PDB entry 1PH8 | X-ray diffraction, 2.36 A resolution | chains D and A of the 5 polymer chains in the assembly

== Chain D ==
Molecule: 12-nt DNA strand
Sequence (12 nucleotides; each row starts with the number of its first residue):
     1 GGGGTTTTGC GG
Disordered / not traced: 1

== Chain A ==
Protein: Telomere-binding protein alpha subunit
From: Sterkiella nova
UniProtKB: P29549 (TEBA_OXYNO); numbering as in UniProt (aligned over 36-495)
Chain sequence (460 residues; each row starts with the number of its first residue):
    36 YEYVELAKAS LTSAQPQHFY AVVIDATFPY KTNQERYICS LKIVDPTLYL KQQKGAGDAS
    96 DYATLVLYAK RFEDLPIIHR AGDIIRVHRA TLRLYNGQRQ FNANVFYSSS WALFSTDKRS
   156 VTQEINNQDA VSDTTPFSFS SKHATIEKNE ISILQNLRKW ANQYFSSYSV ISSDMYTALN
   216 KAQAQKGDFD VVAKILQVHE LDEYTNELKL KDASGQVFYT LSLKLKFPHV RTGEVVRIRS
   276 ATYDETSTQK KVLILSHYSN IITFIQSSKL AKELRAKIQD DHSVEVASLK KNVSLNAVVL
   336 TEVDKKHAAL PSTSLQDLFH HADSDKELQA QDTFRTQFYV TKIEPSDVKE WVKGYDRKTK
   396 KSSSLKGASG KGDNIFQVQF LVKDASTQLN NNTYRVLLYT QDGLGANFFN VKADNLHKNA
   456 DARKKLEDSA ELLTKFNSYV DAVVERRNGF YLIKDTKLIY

== How chain D and chain A interact ==
Pairs across the interface - 47 pairs, chain D then chain A:
  DG2(D) - Tyr65(A)  phosphate contact
  DG2(D) - Ser75(A)  hydrogen bond to the phosphate
  DG2(D) - Val101(A)  sugar contact
  DG2(D) - Tyr130(A)  stacking on the base
  DG2(D) - Gln135(A)  hydrogen bond to the base
  DG3(D) - Asp60(A)  base contact
  DG3(D) - Ser75(A)  hydrogen bond to the phosphate
  DG3(D) - Lys77(A)  hydrogen bond to the base
  DG3(D) - Asp223(A)  hydrogen bond to the base
  DG3(D) - Asp225(A)  hydrogen bond to the base
  DG3(D) - Arg272(A)  base contact
  DG3(D) - Arg274(A)  salt bridge to the phosphate
  DG3(D) - Ser275(A)  base contact
  DG4(D) - Thr62(A)  base contact
  DG4(D) - Tyr65(A)  base contact
  DG4(D) - Asp223(A)  hydrogen bond to the base
  DG4(D) - Arg274(A)  hydrogen bond to the base
  DG4(D) - Ser275(A)  hydrogen bond to the base
  DG4(D) - Tyr293(A)  stacking on the base
  DT5(D) - Lys66(A)  sugar contact
  DT5(D) - His292(A)  hydrogen bond to the sugar
  DT5(D) - Tyr293(A)  hydrogen bond to the base
  DT6(D) - Lys66(A)  phosphate contact
  DT6(D) - Thr67(A)  sugar contact
  DT6(D) - His292(A)  stacking on the base
  DT7(D) - Lys66(A)  salt bridge to the phosphate
  DT7(D) - Asn68(A)  phosphate contact
  DT7(D) - Gln69(A)  phosphate contact
  DT8(D) - Lys66(A)  base contact
  DT8(D) - Tyr72(A)  hydrogen bond to the base
  DC10(D) - Tyr239(A)  base contact
  DC10(D) - Thr240(A)  hydrogen bond to the base
  DC10(D) - Leu258(A)  phosphate contact
  DG11(D) - Phe63(A)  base contact
  DG11(D) - Phe107(A)  base contact
  DG11(D) - Ile112(A)  base contact
  DG11(D) - His114(A)  base contact
  DG11(D) - Leu258(A)  sugar contact
  DG11(D) - Leu260(A)  hydrogen bond to the base
  DG11(D) - Lys261(A)  hydrogen bond to the base
  DG12(D) - Phe63(A)  sugar contact
  DG12(D) - Pro64(A)  sugar contact
  DG12(D) - Tyr65(A)  phosphate contact
  DG12(D) - Lys66(A)  hydrogen bond to the phosphate
  DG12(D) - Phe107(A)  sugar contact
  DG12(D) - Lys261(A)  salt bridge to the phosphate
  DG12(D) - His292(A)  phosphate contact
Also at the interface, not in a pair above, chain A (38 interface residues in all): Ile73, Tyr103, Arg128, Asn137, Phe224, Asp237, Pro263, Ser291

== In short ==
10 residues of chain D and 38 residues of chain A are in contact, with 16 hydrogen bonds, 3 salt bridges and 3
aromatic stacking contacts. Polar pairs include DG2(D)-Gln135(A), DG3(D)-Lys77(A) and DG3(D)-Asp223(A).
Chain D is a 12-nt DNA strand and chain A is Telomere-binding protein alpha subunit (Sterkiella nova); the
structure, Crystal structure of the oxytricha nova telomere end-binding protein complexed with noncognate
ssdna ggggttttgcgg, was determined by X-ray diffraction, deposited together with 1PA6, 1PH1, 1PH2, 1PH3, 1PH5,
1PH6 and 3 further entries.
